PDB entry 8ABP | X-ray diffraction, 1.49 A resolution | chain A

[Chain A]
Name: L-arabinose-binding protein
Source organism: Escherichia coli
Reference sequence: P02924 (ARAF_ECOLI); residues 1-306 here correspond to UniProt positions 24-329 (UniProt number = residue number + 23)
Amino-acid sequence (306 residues; row label = number of the first residue in the row):
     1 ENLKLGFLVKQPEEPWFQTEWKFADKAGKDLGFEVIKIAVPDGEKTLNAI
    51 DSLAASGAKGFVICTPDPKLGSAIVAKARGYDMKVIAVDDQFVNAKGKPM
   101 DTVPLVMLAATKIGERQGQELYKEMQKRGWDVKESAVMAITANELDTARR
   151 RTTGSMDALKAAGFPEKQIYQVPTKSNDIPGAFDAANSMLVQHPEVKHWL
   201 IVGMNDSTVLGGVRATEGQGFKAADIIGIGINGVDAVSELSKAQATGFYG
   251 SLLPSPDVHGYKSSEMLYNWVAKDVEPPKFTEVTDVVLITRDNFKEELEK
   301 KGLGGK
Disordered / not traced: 1
Sequence notes: conflict Leu-108 (Met131 in P02924)
Small-molecule neighbours: beta-D-galactopyranose / alpha-D-galactopyranose: Lys-10, Gln-11, Glu-14, Trp-16, Phe-17, Cys-64, Asp-89, Asp-90, Leu-108, Leu-145, Thr-147, Arg-151, Met-204, Asn-205, Asn-232, His-259
UniProt features mapped onto this chain:
  - site: Cys-64 (The binding site for the sugar molecule has not yet been established, but C-87 may be involved)

[Overview]
Ligands of chain A: beta-D-galactopyranose / alpha-D-galactopyranose.
Chain A is L-arabinose-binding protein (Escherichia coli); the structure, Sugar-binding and crystallographic
studies of an arabinose-binding protein mutant (met108leu) which exhibits enhanced affinity and altered ...,
was determined by X-ray diffraction, deposited together with 6ABP and 7ABP.
